PDB entry 8JF2 | electron microscopy, 3.50 A resolution | chains A and F of the 8 polymer chains in the assembly

# Chain A
Protein: Teichoic acid D-alanyltransferase
Organism: Streptococcus thermophilus LMG 18311
Notes: EC 2.3.1.-
Reference sequence: Q5M4V4 (DLTB_STRT2); numbering as in UniProt (aligned over 1-415)
Amino-acid sequence (440 residues; numbered -24 to 415; the number before each row is that of its first residue; numbers below 1 keep their minus sign (Met-24 is residue -24)):
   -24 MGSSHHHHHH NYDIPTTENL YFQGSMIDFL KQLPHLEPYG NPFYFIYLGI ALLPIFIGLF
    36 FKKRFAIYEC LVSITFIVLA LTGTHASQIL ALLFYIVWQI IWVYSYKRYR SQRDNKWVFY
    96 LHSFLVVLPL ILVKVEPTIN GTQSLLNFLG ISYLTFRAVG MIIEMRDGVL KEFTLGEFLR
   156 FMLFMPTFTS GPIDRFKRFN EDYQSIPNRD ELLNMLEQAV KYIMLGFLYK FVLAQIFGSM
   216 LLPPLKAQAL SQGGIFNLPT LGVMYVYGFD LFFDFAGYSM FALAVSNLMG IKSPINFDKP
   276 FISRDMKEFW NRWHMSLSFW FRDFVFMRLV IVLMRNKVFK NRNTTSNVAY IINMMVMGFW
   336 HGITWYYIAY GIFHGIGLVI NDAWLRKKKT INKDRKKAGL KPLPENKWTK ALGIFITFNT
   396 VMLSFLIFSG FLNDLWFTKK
Unresolved in the structure: -24 to -2
Construct notes: initiating methionine (-24); expression tag (-23 to 0)
Residues lining bound ligands:
  - diacyl glycerol (DGA): Pro17, Phe20, Ile21, Ile25, Leu28, Ile198, Met199, Phe202, Leu203
  - phosphatidylglycerol (PGT; (1S)-2-{[{[(2R)-2,3-dihydroxypropyl]oxy}(hydroxy)phosphoryl]oxy}-1-[(palmitoyloxy)methyl]ethyl stearate), molecule 1: Leu28, Pro29, Ile32, Phe36
  - phosphatidylglycerol (PGT), molecule 2: Lys91, Trp92, Tyr95, Ser98, Val102, Ile106, Val134, Ile138, Val300, Arg303, Leu304, Val307, Asn311, Ile327, Val331, Phe334
Reported in the primary citation:
  - mutagenesis - I42R, L46R, M199A, L200R: decreased growth
  - catalytic residues: His289, His336 (citing earlier work)

# Chain F
Protein: D-alanyl carrier protein
Organism: Streptococcus thermophilus LMG 18311
Reference sequence: Q5M4V3 (DLTC_STRT2); residues 1-79 here = UniProt positions 1-79
Amino-acid sequence (79 residues; row label = number of the first residue in the row):
     1 MDVKAEVIEI IDELFMEDVS DMMDEDLFDA GVLDSMGTVE LIVELESRFD IRVPVSEFGR
    61 DDWNTANKIV EGVTELRNA
Reported in the primary citation:
  - post-translational modification sites: Ser35 (citing earlier work)

# Interface between chain A and chain F
Pairs across the interface (13):
  Arg141(A) with Arg52(F)
  Val144(A) with Pro54(F), hydrophobic
  Lys172(A) with Glu57(F), salt bridge
  Phe299(A) with Ser56(F)
  Phe301(A) with Met36(F), hydrophobic
  Met302(A) with Val39(F), hydrophobic
  Val305(A) with Met36(F), hydrophobic
  Ile306(A) with Val39(F), hydrophobic; Val55(F), hydrophobic
  Met309(A) with Val43(F), hydrophobic
  Arg317(A) with Met36(F), hydrogen bond (side chain-backbone); Val39(F); Glu40(F), salt bridge
Also at the interface, not in a pair above, chain A (14 interface residues in all): Asp89, Asp142, Arg310, Ser321
Also at the interface, not in a pair above, chain F (12 interface residues in all): Gly37, Glu46, Arg60
From the paper, about this interface:
  - residue pairs: Arg317(A)-Glu40(F) (salt bridge)
  - interface residues, chain A: Met302(A), Val305(A), Ile306(A), Met309(A)
  - interface residues, chain F: Met36(F), Val39(F)

# Summary
The interface between chain A and chain F involves 14 residues on one side and 12 on the other, with 1
hydrogen bond and 2 salt bridges. Polar contacts include Lys172(A)-Glu57(F), Arg317(A)-Glu40(F) and
Arg317(A)-Met36(F). The paper describes a salt bridge between Arg317(A) and Glu40(F). The paper reports
catalytic residues His289(A) and His336(A); I42R, L46R and M199A of chain A, among others, reduce growth.
Chain A is Teichoic acid D-alanyltransferase and chain F is D-alanyl carrier protein, both from Streptococcus
thermophilus LMG 18311; the structure, Cryo-EM structure of tetrameric DltB/DltC complex, was determined by
electron microscopy (same publication as 8JES and 8JEM).
